Entry 7MN8 (electron microscopy, 3.45 A resolution); this record covers chains B and C of the 5 polymer chains in the assembly.

# Chain B
Name: Receptor tyrosine-protein kinase erbB-2, Maltose/maltodextrin-binding periplasmic protein
From: Homo sapiens
Notes: EC 2.7.10.1
UniProt: chimeric construct of P04626, P0AEX9: residues 1-1029 from P04626 (ERBB2_HUMAN) positions 1-1029 (same numbers); residues 1049-1414 from P0AEX9 positions 27-392 (UniProt number = residue number - 1022)
Amino-acid sequence (1455 residues; each row starts with the number of its first residue):
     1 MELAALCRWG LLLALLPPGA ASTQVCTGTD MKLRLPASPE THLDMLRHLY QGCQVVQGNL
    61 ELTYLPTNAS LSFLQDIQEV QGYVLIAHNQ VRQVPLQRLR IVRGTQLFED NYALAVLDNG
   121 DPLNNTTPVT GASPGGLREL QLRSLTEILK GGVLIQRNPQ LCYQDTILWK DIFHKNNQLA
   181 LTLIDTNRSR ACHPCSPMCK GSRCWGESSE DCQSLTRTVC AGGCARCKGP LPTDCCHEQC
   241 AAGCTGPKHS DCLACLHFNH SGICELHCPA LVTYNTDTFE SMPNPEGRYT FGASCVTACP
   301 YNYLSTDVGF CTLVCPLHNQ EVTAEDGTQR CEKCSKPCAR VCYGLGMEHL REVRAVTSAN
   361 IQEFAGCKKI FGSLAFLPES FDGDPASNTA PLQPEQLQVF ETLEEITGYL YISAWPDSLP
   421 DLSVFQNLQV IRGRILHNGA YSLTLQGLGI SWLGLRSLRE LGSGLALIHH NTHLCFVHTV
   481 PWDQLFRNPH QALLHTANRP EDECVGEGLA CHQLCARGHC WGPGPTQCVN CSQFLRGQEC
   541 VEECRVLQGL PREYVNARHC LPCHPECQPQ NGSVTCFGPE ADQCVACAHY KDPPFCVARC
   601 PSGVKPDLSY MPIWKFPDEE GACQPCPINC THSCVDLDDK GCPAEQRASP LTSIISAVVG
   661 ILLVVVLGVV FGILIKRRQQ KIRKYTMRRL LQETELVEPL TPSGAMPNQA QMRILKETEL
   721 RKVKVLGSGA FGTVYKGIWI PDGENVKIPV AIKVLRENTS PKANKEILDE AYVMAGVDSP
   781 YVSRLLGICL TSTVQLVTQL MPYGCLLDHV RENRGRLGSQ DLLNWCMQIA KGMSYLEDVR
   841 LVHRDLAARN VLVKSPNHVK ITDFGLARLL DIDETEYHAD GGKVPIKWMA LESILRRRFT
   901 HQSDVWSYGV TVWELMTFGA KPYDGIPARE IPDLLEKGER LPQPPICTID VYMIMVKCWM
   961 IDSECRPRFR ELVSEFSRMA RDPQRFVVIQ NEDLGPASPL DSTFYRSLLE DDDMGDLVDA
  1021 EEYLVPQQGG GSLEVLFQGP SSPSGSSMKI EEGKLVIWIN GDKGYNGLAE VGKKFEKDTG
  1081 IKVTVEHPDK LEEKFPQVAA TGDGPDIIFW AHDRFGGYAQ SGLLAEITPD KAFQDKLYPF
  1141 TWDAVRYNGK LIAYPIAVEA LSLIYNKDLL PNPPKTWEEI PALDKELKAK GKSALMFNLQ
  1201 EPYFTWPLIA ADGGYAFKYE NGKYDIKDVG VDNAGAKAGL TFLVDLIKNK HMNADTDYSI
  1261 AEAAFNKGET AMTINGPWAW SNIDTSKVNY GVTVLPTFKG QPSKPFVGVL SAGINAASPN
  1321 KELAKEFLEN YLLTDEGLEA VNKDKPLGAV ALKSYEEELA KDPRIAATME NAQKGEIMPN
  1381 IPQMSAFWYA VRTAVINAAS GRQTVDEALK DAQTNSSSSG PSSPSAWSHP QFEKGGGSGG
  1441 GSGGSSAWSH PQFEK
Disordered / not traced: 1-23, 121-134, 325-327, 603-612, 630-1455
Disulfides: Cys-26/Cys-53, Cys-162/Cys-192, Cys-195/Cys-204, Cys-199/Cys-212, Cys-220/Cys-227, Cys-224/Cys-235, Cys-236/Cys-244, Cys-240/Cys-252, Cys-255/Cys-264, Cys-268/Cys-295, Cys-299/Cys-311, Cys-315/Cys-331, Cys-334/Cys-338, Cys-342/Cys-367, Cys-475/Cys-504, Cys-511/Cys-520, Cys-515/Cys-528, Cys-531/Cys-540, Cys-544/Cys-560, Cys-563/Cys-576, Cys-567/Cys-584, Cys-587/Cys-596, Cys-600/Cys-623
Covalent attachments: N-acetylglucosamine (NAG) linked to Asn-187, Asn-530; glycan linked to Asn-259
Sequence notes: engineered mutation Phe-310 (Ser in P04626); conflict Asp-778 (Gly in P04626); linker (1030-1048); expression tag (1415-1455)
UniProt features mapped onto this chain:
  - region: Lys-676 to Arg-689 (Required for interaction with KPNB1 and EEA1)
  - motif: Lys-676 to Arg-689 (Nuclear localization signal)
  - active site: Asp-845 (Proton acceptor)
  - binding site (ATP): Leu-726 to Val-734, Lys-753
  - modified residue: Thr-182 (Phosphothreonine), Tyr-877 (Phosphotyrosine)
  - glycosylation (N-linked (GlcNAc...) asparagine): Asn-68, Asn-124, Asn-187, Asn-259, Asn-530, Asn-571, Asn-629

# Chain C
Name: Trastuzumab Fab Light Chain
From: Homo sapiens
Notes: antibody fragment or engineered binder
Amino-acid sequence (225 residues; each row starts with the number of its first residue):
     1 DIQMTQSPSS LSASVGDRVT ITCRASQDVN TAVAWYQQKP GKAPKLLIYS ASFLYSGVPS
    61 RFSGSRSGTD FTLTISSLQP EDFATYYCQQ HYTTPPTFGQ GTKVEIKRTV AAPSVFIFPP
   121 SDEQLKSGTA SVVCLLNNFY PREAKVQWKV DNALQSGNSQ ESVTEQDSKD STYSLSSTLT
   181 LSKADYEKHK VYACEVTHQG LSSPVTKSFN RGECGGSDYK DDDDK
Disordered / not traced: 215-225
Disulfides: Cys-23/Cys-88, Cys-134/Cys-194

# Interface between chain B and chain C
Contacting residue pairs - 14 pairs, chain B then chain C:
  Asp-582(B) with Thr-94(C), hydrogen bond
  Pro-593(B) with Ala-32(C), hydrophobic; His-91(C); Tyr-92(C), hydrophobic
  Pro-594(B) with His-91(C); Tyr-92(C)
  Ile-613(B) with Tyr-49(C)
  Glu-620(B) with Asn-30(C); Thr-31(C); Arg-66(C), salt bridge
  Ala-622(B) with Asn-30(C)
  Gln-624(B) with Thr-31(C), hydrogen bond
  Pro-625(B) with Ser-50(C); Phe-53(C), hydrophobic
Interface residues without a listed pair, chain B (9 interface residues in all): Lys-591
Interface residues without a listed pair, chain C (11 interface residues in all): Thr-93

# Summary
9 residues of chain B and 11 residues of chain C are in contact; the contacts include 2 hydrogen bonds and 1
salt bridge. Polar contacts include Glu-620(B)/Arg-66(C), Asp-582(B)/Thr-94(C) and Gln-624(B)/Thr-31(C).
Covalently linked N-acetylglucosamine: at Asn-187(B) and Asn-530(B).
Chain B is Receptor tyrosine-protein kinase erbB-2, Maltose/maltodextrin-binding periplasmic protein and chain
C is Trastuzumab Fab Light Chain, both from Homo sapiens; the structure, Structure of the HER2/HER3/NRG1b
Heterodimer Extracellular Domain bound to Trastuzumab Fab, was determined by electron microscopy (same
publication as 7MN5 and 7MN6).
